PDB entry 3F5G | X-ray diffraction, 1.85 A resolution | chain A

# Chain A
Name: Death-associated protein kinase 1
From: Homo sapiens
Notes: EC 2.7.11.1; fragment: protein kinase domain, catalytic domain
UniProtKB: P53355 (DAPK1_HUMAN); residues 2-285 here = UniProt positions 2-285
Chain sequence (294 residues; row label = number of the first residue in the row):
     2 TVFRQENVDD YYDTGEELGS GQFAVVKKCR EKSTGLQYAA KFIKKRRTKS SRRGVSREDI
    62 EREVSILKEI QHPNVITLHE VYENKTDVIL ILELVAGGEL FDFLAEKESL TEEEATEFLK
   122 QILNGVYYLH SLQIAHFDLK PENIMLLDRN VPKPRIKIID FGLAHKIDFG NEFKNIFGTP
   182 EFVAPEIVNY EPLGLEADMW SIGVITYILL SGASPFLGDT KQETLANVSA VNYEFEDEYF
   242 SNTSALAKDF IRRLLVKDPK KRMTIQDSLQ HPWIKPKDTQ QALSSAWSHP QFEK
Unresolved in the structure: 278-290, 295
Sequence notes: expression tag (286-295)
Bound ions: Mg2+: Asn144 (together with ADP)
Ligand contacts: ADP (adenosine-5'-diphosphate): Leu19, Gly20, Ser21, Gly22, Gln23, Ala25, Val27, Ala40, Lys42, Ile77, Leu93, Glu94, Leu95, Val96, Glu100, Glu143, Asn144, Met146, Ile160, Asp161
Curated features (UniProtKB/Swiss-Prot):
  - active site: Asp139 (Proton acceptor)
  - binding site (ATP): Leu19 to Val27, Lys42, Glu94 to Val96, Glu100, Asp161
  - mutagenesis: Lys42 (K42A: Loss of activity, apoptotic function and of autophosphorylation)
Reported in the primary citation:
  - conformationally variable residues (loop rearrangement, side-chain flip): Glu17 to Phe24, Val96, Ala97
  - binding site for ADP: Gly22, Gln23, Lys42, Glu94, Val96, Glu100
  - catalytic residues: Lys42
  - Mg2+ coordination: Glu143, Asn144, Asp161

# In short
Bound to chain A: ADP. From UniProt: active-site residue Asp139, 15 ATP-binding residues and one mutagenesis
site. The paper reports the catalytic residue Lys42; a binding site for ADP at Gly22, Gln23 and Lys42 among
others.
Chain A is Death-associated protein kinase 1 (Homo sapiens); the structure, Crystal structure of death
associated protein kinase in complex with ADP and Mg2+, was determined by X-ray diffraction together with
3EH9, 3EHA and 3F5U from the same study.
